PDB entry 6OQJ | solution NMR | chains A and B

# Chain A
Molecule: Plasminogen kringle 2
Source organism: Homo sapiens
Chain sequence (87 residues; each row starts with the number of its first residue):
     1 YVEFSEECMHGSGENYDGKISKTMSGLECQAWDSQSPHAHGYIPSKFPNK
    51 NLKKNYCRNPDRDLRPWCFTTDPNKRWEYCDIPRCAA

# Chain B
Molecule: Plasminogen-binding group A streptococcal M-like protein PAM
Source organism: Streptococcus pyogenes
UniProt: P49054 (PAM_STRPY); residues 103-151 here correspond to UniProt positions 85-133 (UniProt number = residue number - 18)
Chain sequence (52 residues; each row starts with the number of its first residue):
   101 GSVEKLTADAELQRLKNEAAEEAELERLKSERHDHDKKEAERKALEDKLA
   151 DY
Construct notes: expression tag (101-102, 152); engineered mutation Ala-119 (Arg101 in P49054), Ala-120 (His102 in P49054)
Swiss-Prot annotation at these positions:
  - region: Val-103 to Glu-131 (Able to bind plasminogen), Asp-109 to Asp-134 (2 X approximate tandem repeats, type a)

# Interface between chain A and chain B
Residue-residue contacts (22; chain A residue first):
  Pro-37(A) / Val-103(B)
  Ala-39(A) / Arg-132(B)
  Gly-41(A) / Asn-117(B)
  Tyr-42(A) / Lys-129(B)
  Tyr-42(A) / Arg-132(B)
  Lys-46(A) / Asn-117(B)
  Lys-46(A) / Glu-121(B)
  Phe-47(A) / Leu-125(B)
  Pro-60(A) / Lys-129(B)
  Asp-61(A) / Lys-129(B)
  Asp-61(A) / Ser-130(B)
  Asp-61(A) / His-133(B)
  Asp-63(A) / His-133(B)
  Trp-67(A) / His-133(B)
  Phe-69(A) / Arg-132(B)
  Arg-76(A) / Asp-136(B)
  Arg-76(A) / Glu-139(B)
  Trp-77(A) / Arg-132(B)
  Trp-77(A) / His-133(B)
  Trp-77(A) / Asp-136(B)
  Trp-77(A) / Lys-137(B)
  Tyr-79(A) / His-133(B)
Other interface residues (no listed pair), chain A (16 interface residues in all): His-40, Arg-62
Other interface residues (no listed pair), chain B (12 interface residues in all): Glu-126

# Summary
16 residues of chain A and 12 residues of chain B are in contact.
Here chain A is Plasminogen kringle 2 (Homo sapiens) and chain B is Plasminogen-binding group A streptococcal
M-like protein PAM (Streptococcus pyogenes). Entry 6OQJ (Solution structure of the complex of mutant
vek50[rh1/aa] and plasminogen kringle 2) was determined by solution NMR (same publication as 6OQK).
